PDB entry 6CUU | X-ray diffraction, 2.99 A resolution | chains C and F of the 8 polymer chains in the assembly

== Chain C ==
Name: DNA-directed RNA polymerase subunit beta
From: Thermus thermophilus (strain HB27 / ATCC BAA-163 / DSM 7039)
Notes: EC 2.7.7.6
UniProt: Q72HM5 (RPOB_THET2); residue numbers follow UniProt; this construct covers 1-1119
Sequence (1119 residues; each row starts with the number of its first residue):
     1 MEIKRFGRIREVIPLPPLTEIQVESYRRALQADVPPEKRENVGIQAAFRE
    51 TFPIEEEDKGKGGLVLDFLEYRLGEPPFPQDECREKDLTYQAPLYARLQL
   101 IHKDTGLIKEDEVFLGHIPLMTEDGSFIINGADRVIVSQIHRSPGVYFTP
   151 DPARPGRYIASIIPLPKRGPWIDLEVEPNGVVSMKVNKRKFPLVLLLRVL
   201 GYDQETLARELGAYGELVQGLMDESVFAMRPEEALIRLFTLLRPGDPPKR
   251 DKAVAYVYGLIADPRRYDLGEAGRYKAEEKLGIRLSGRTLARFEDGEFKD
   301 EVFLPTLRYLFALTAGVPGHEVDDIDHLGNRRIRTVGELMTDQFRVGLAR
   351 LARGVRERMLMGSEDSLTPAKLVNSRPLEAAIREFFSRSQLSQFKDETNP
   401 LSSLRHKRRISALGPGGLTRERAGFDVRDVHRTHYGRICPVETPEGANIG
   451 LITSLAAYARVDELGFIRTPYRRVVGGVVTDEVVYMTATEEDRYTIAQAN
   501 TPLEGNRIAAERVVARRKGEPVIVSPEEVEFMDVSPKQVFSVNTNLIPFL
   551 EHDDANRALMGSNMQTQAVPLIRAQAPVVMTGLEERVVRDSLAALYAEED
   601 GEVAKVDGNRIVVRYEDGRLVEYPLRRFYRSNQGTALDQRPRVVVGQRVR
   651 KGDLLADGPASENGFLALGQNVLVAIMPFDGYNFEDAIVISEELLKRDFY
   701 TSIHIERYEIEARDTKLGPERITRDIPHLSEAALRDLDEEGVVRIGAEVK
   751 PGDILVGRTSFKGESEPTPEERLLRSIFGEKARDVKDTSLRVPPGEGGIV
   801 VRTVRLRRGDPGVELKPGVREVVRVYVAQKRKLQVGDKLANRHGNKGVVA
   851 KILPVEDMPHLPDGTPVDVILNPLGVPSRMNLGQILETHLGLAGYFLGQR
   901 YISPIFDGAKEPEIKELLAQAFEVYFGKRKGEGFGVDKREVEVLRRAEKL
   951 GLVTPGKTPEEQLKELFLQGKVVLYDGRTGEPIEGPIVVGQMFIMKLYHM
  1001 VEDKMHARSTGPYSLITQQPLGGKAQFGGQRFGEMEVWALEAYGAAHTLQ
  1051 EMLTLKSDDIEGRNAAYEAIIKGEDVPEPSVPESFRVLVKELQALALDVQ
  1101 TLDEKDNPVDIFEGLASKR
Disordered / not traced: 57-62, 1119
Differences from the reference sequence: conflict T958 (Pro in Q72HM5)
Ligand contacts: Kanglemycin A (KNG): R134, V137, S387, R388, S389, Q390, L391, S392, Q393, F394, D396, R405, H406, R409, S411, L413, G414, R420, P444, N448, I452
What the authors report for this chain:
  - binding site for Kanglemycin A: R134, Q393, F394, S411, R420

== Chain F ==
Name: RNA polymerase sigma factor SigA
From: Thermus thermophilus (strain HB27 / ATCC BAA-163 / DSM 7039)
UniProt: Q72L95 (SIGA_THET2); residues 1-423 here = UniProt positions 1-423
Sequence (423 residues; row label = number of the first residue in the row):
     1 MKKSKRKNAQAQEAQETEVLVQEEAEELPEFPEGEPDPDLEDPDLALEDD
    51 LLDLPEEGEGLDLEEEEEDLPIPKISTSDPVRQYLHEIGQVPLLTLEEEV
   101 ELARKVEEGMEAIKKLSEITGLDPDLIREVVRAKILGSARVRHIPGLKET
   151 LDPKTVEEIDQKLKSLPKEHKRYLHIAREGEAARQHLIEANLRLVVSIAK
   201 KYTGRGLSFLDLIQEGNQGLIRAVEKFEYKRRFKFSTYATWWIRQAINRA
   251 IADQARTIRIPVHMVETINKLSRTARQLQQELGREPTYEEIAEAMGPGWD
   301 AKRVEETLKIAQEPVSLETPIGDEKDSFYGDFIPDEHLPSPVDAATQSLL
   351 SEELEKALSKLSEREAMVLKLRKGLIDGREHTLEEVGAFFGVTRERIRQI
   401 ENKALRKLKYHESRTRKLRDFLD
Disordered / not traced: 1-77
Swiss-Prot annotation at these positions:
  - DNA-binding region: L383 to N402 (H-T-H motif)
  - region: S78 to I113 (Sigma-70 factor domain-1)
  - motif: D211 to Q214 (Interaction with polymerase core subunit RpoC)

== How chain C and chain F interact ==
Pairs across the interface (70):
  F114(C) with Q279(F); Q280(F); G283(F); R284(F)
  H117(C) with G283(F)
  R243(C) with R82(F)
  P244(C) with R82(F), hydrogen bond (backbone-side chain)
  R353(C) with K201(F); T203(F), hydrogen bond
  E357(C) with K201(F)
  R358(C) with R276(F)
  M361(C) with K201(F); R244(F)
  A370(C) with Q280(F), hydrogen bond (backbone-side chain)
  V373(C) with Q280(F)
  N374(C) with R276(F), hydrogen bond
  S375(C) with Q279(F)
  R376(C) with R276(F); Q279(F); E285(F), salt bridge
  E379(C) with Q279(F)
  H728(C) with L422(F), hydrogen bond (side chain-backbone)
  P769(C) with K373(F); G374(F); L375(F); G378(F)
  E770(C) with Q347(F); L350(F); L354(F); L375(F)
  R772(C) with K373(F)
  L773(C) with L358(F), hydrophobic; L375(F), hydrophobic
  L774(C) with L350(F), hydrophobic; L418(F), hydrophobic; F421(F), hydrophobic
  S776(C) with K373(F), hydrogen bond; L405(F)
  I777(C) with K409(F); L418(F), hydrophobic
  F778(C) with L418(F); L422(F), hydrophobic
  R808(C) with E305(F), salt bridge
  E814(C) with T287(F); Y288(F), hydrogen bond (side chain-backbone)
  L815(C) with Y288(F), hydrogen bond (backbone-side chain)
  K816(C) with Y288(F)
  P817(C) with Y288(F); E305(F)
  G818(C) with E305(F), hydrogen bond (backbone-side chain)
  T1010(C) with P341(F); V342(F)
  Y1013(C) with P334(F); D335(F), hydrogen bond (backbone-backbone); P341(F)
  S1014(C) with D331(F)
  L1015(C) with I333(F), hydrophobic; D335(F)
  Q1018(C) with D335(F); L338(F)
  L1021(C) with D331(F); I333(F)
  Q1026(C) with F332(F)
  I1060(C) with L338(F), hydrophobic
  N1064(C) with P341(F)
  Y1067(C) with P341(F); V342(F); A345(F), hydrophobic
  E1068(C) with L349(F)
  K1072(C) with L349(F)
Other interface residues (no listed pair), chain C (51 interface residues in all): P93, Y95, V113, D246, T768, E780, V819, P1012, R1063, I1071
Other interface residues (no listed pair), chain F (51 interface residues in all): K200, A275, P286, E289, L308, K309, Q312, G330, S340, A344, L369, E380, L408, E412, R419

== Summary ==
Chain C and chain F each contribute 51 residues to their interface, with 10 hydrogen bonds and 2 salt bridges.
Polar pairs include R376(C)-E285(F), R808(C)-E305(F) and P244(C)-R82(F). Bound to chain C: Kanglemycin A. From
the paper: a binding site for Kanglemycin A at R134(C), Q393(C) and F394(C) among others.
Here chain C is DNA-directed RNA polymerase subunit beta and chain F is RNA polymerase sigma factor SigA, both
from Thermus thermophilus (strain HB27 / ATCC BAA-163 / DSM 7039). Entry 6CUU (Thermus thermophiles RNA
polymerase in complex with promoter DNA and antibiotic Kanglemycin A) was determined by X-ray diffraction,
deposited together with 6CUX.
